Entry 7CY7 (X-ray diffraction, 2.15 A resolution); this record covers chains A and C of the 3 polymer chains in the assembly.

[Chain A]
Molecule: Maltodextrin-binding protein, 5-methylcytosine-modifying enzyme 1
Organism: Escherichia coli
Notes: EC 1.14.99.-
UniProt: chimeric construct of A0A376KDN7, A0A2K3D5Z7: residues -372 to -7 from A0A376KDN7 (A0A376KDN7_ECOLX) positions 27-392 (UniProt number = residue number + 399); residues 1-532 from A0A2K3D5Z7 positions 1-532 (same numbers)
Amino-acid sequence (917 residues; each row starts with the number of its first residue; numbers below 1 keep their minus sign (Met-373 is residue -373)):
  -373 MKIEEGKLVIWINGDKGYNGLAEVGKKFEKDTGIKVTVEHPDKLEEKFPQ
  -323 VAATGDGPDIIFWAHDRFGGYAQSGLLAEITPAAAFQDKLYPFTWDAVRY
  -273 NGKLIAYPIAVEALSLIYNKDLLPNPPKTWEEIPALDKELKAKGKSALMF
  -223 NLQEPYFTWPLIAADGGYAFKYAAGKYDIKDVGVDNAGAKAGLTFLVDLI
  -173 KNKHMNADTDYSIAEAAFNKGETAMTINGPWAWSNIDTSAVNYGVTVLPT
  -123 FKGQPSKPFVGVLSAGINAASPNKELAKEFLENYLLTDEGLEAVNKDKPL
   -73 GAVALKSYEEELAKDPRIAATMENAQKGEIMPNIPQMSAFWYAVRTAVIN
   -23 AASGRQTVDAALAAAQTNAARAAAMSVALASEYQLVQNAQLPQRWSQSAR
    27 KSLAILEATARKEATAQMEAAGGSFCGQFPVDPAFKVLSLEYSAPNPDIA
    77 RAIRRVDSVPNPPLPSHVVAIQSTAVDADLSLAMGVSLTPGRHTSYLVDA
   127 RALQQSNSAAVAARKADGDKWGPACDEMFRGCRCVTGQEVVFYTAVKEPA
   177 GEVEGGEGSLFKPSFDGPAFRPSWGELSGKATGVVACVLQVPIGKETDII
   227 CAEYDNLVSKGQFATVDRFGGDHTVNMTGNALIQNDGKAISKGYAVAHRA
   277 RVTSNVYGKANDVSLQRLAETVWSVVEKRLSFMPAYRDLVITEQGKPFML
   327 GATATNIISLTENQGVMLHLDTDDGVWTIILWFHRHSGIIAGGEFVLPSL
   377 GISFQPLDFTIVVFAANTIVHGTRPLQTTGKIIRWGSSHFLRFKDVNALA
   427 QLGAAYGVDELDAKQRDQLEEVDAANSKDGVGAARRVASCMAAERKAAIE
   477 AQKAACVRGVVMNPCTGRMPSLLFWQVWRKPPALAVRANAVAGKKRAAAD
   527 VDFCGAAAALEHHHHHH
Not modelled in the structure: -373 to -372, 177-183, 508-543
Differences from the reference sequence: initiating methionine (-373); engineered mutation Ala-291 (Asp108 in A0A376KDN7), Ala-290 (Lys109 in A0A376KDN7), Ala-201 (Glu198 in A0A376KDN7), Ala-200 (Asn199 in A0A376KDN7), Ala-134 (Lys265 in A0A376KDN7), Ala-11 (Lys388 in A0A376KDN7), Ala-10 (Asp389 in A0A376KDN7); linker (-6 to 0); expression tag (533-543)
Curated features (UniProtKB/Swiss-Prot):
  - binding site (L-ascorbate): Ser335 to Thr337, His397 to Thr399
  - binding site (Fe cation): His345, Asp347, His397
Ion coordination: Fe2+: His345, Asp347, His397
What the authors report for this chain:
  - binding site for the 14-nt DNA strand (chain C): Lys479
  - conformationally variable residues (order/disorder transition): Arg244 to His249
  - mutagenesis - R244A, F245A, H249A, Y270A, T337A, H345A, D347N, D350N, W358A, T399A, R418A, S465A, R471A: abolished catalytic activity
  - mutagenesis - N261A, K264A, R275A (>30-fold), S335A, V342A, F416A, K420A (>30-fold), R461A, K472A (>30-fold), R484A (>30-fold), R494A (>30-fold): decreased catalytic activity
  - catalytic residues: Arg244
  - specificity-determining residues: Trp358 (proposed by the authors, not directly observed)

[Chain C]
Molecule: 14-nt DNA strand
Sequence (14 nucleotides; numbered 1 to 14; the number before each row is that of its first residue):
     1 CCCGCGCGGGATGT
Not modelled in the structure: 1-2, 12-14

[How chain A and chain C interact]
Pairs across the interface - 14 pairs, chain A then chain C:
  Gln260(A) - DG9(C)  sugar contact
  Gln260(A) - DG10(C)  sugar contact
  Asn261(A) - DG8(C)  hydrogen bond to the base
  Asn261(A) - DG9(C)  hydrogen bond to the sugar
  Arg461(A) - DC7(C)  phosphate contact
  Arg461(A) - DG8(C)  phosphate contact
  Ser465(A) - DG8(C)  phosphate contact
  Ser465(A) - DG9(C)  hydrogen bond to the phosphate
  Ala468(A) - DG10(C)  phosphate contact
  Arg471(A) - DG9(C)  hydrogen bond to the phosphate
  Arg471(A) - DG10(C)  salt bridge to the phosphate
  Lys472(A) - DG10(C)  salt bridge to the phosphate
  Lys472(A) - DA11(C)  base contact
  Lys479(A) - DA11(C)  salt bridge to the phosphate

[Overview]
Chain A and chain C form an interface of 8 and 5 residues respectively; the contacts include 4 hydrogen bonds
and 3 salt bridges. Polar contacts include Asn261(A)-DG8(C), Asn261(A)-DG9(C) and Ser465(A)-DG9(C). From the
paper: the catalytic residue Arg244(A); R244A, F245A and H249A of chain A, among others, abolish catalytic
activity; 24 substitutions were tested in all.
Here chain A is Maltodextrin-binding protein, 5-methylcytosine-modifying enzyme 1 (Escherichia coli) and chain
C is a 14-nt DNA strand. Entry 7CY7 (Crystal Structure of CMD1 in complex with DNA) was determined by X-ray
diffraction (same publication as 7CY4, 7CY5, 7CY6 and 7CY8).
